8HUF - chains A and C of the 3 polymer chains in the assembly; structure by X-ray diffraction, 2.29 A resolution.

Chain A:
Molecule: GTP-binding nuclear protein Ran
From: Homo sapiens
UniProtKB: P62826 (RAN_HUMAN); numbering as in UniProt (aligned over 1-216)
Amino-acid sequence (216 residues; numbered 1 to 216; the number before each row is that of its first residue):
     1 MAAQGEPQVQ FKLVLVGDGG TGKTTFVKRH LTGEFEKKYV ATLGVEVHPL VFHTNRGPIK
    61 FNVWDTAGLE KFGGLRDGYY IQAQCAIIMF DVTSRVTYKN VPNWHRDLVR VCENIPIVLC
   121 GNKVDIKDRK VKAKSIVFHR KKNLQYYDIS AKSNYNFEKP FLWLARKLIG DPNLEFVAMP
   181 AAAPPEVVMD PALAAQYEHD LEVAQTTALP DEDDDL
Unresolved in the structure: 1-7
Construct notes: engineered mutation Leu69 (Gln in P62826), Ala182 (Leu in P62826)
Metal / ion sites: Mg2+: Thr24, Thr42 (together with GTP)
Residues lining bound ligands: GTP (guanosine-5'-triphosphate): Gly17, Asp18, Gly19, Gly20, Thr21, Gly22, Lys23, Thr24, Thr25, Phe35, Glu36, Lys37, Lys38, Tyr39, Val40, Ala41, Thr42, Thr66, Ala67, Gly68, Leu69, Asn122, Lys123, Asp125, Ile126, Ser150, Ala151, Lys152
UniProt features mapped onto this chain:
  - region: Lys37 to Val45 (Switch-I), Gly68 to Gln84 (Switch-II), Asp211 to Leu216 (Interaction with RANBP1)
  - binding site (GTP): Asp18 to Thr25, Glu36 to Thr42, Gly68, Asn122 to Asp125, Ser150 to Lys152
  - modified residue: Ala2 (N-acetylalanine), Thr24 (Phosphothreonine), Lys37 (N6-acetyllysine), Lys60 (N6-acetyllysine), Lys71 (N6-acetyllysine), Lys99 (N6-acetyllysine), Lys134 (N6-acetyllysine), Lys159 (N6-acetyllysine)
  - cross-link (Glycyl lysine isopeptide (Lys-Gly)): Lys71 (interchain with G-Cter in SUMO2), Lys152 (interchain with G-Cter in SUMO2)
  - mutagenesis: Gly19 (G19V: Blocks DNA replication; when associated with L-69), Thr24 (T24L: Has low binding affinity for GTP and GDP. Almost completely abolishes interaction with BIRC5; T24N: Has low binding affinity for GTP and GDP. Decreases nuclear import of proteins and RNA ...), Thr25 (T25A: Minor effect on the interaction with the alpha phosphate group of bound GTP), Lys37 (K37Q: Mimics acetylation; enhances the nuclear export of RELA/p65; K37R: Decreased acetylation), Tyr39 (Y39A: Abolishes steric hindrance that traps the essential Q-69 in an unreactive position, and causes slow GTP hydrolysis in wild-type ...), Glu70 (E70A: Strongly decreases the relase of bound GDP), Arg76 (R76E: Probable loss of interaction with NUTF2. Loss of transport to the nucleus), Lys134 (K134Q: Loss of normal mitotic chromosome segregation and defective mitotic spindle orientation; K134R: Loss of normal mitotic chromosome segregation and formation of sister chromatid bridges), Asp211 to Leu216 (No effect on GTPase activity. Abolishes interaction with RANBP1)

Chain C:
Molecule: CRM1 isoform 1
From: Saccharomyces cerevisiae
UniProtKB: A0A6A5PZI8 (A0A6A5PZI8_YEASX); residue numbers follow UniProt; this construct covers 1-376, 414-440, 462-1058
Amino-acid sequence (1003 residues; each row starts with the number of its first residue; note: 58 numbers in that range are skipped by the numbering (no residue carries them; nothing is unmodelled there); numbers below 1 keep their minus sign (Gly-2 is residue -2)):
    -2 GGSMEGILDF SNDLDIALLD QVVSTFYQGE GVQQKQAQEI LTKFQDNPDA WEKVDQILQF
    58 STNPQSKFIA LSILDKLITR KWKLLPNDHR IGIRNFVVGM IISMCQDDEV FKTQKNLINK
   118 SDLTLVQILK QEWPQNWPEF IPELIGSSSS SVNVCENNMI VLKLLSEEVF DFSAEQMTQA
   178 KALHLKNSMS KEFEQIFKLC FQVLEQGSSS SLIVATLESL LRYLHWIPYR YIYETNILEL
   238 LSTKFMTSPD TRAITLKCLT EVSNLKIPQD NDLIKRQTVL FFQNTLQQIA TSVMPVTADL
   298 KATYANANGN DQSFLQDLAM FLTTYLARNR ALLESDESLR ELLLNAHQYL IQLSKIEERE
   358 LFKTTLDYWH NLVADLFYE
   414 PLKKHIYEEI CSQLRLVIIE NMVRPEE
   462 IQLYKSEREV LVYLTHLNVI DTEEIMISKL ARQIDGSEWS WHNINTLSWA IGSISGTMSE
   522 DTEKRFVVTV IKDLLGLCEQ KRGKDNKAVV ARDIMYVVGE YPRFLKAHWN FLRTVILKLF
   582 EFMHETHEGV QDMACDTFIK IVQKCKYHFV IQQPRESEPF IQTIIRDIQK TTADLQPQQV
   642 HTFYKACGII ISEERSVAER NRLLSDLMQL PNMAWDTIVE QSTANPTLLL DSETVKIIAN
   702 IIKTNVAVCT SMGADFYPQL GHIYYNMLQL YRAVSSMIST QVAAEGLIAT KTPKVRGLRT
   762 IKKEILKLVE TYISKARNLD DVVKVLVEPL LNAVLEDYMN NVPDARDAEV LNCMTTVVEK
   822 VGHMIPQGVI LILQSVFECT LDMINKDFTE YPEHRVEFYK LLKVINEKSF AAFLELPPAA
   882 FKLFVDAICW AFKHNNRDVE VNGLQIALDL VKNIERMGNV PFANEFHKNY FFIFVSETFF
   942 VLTDSDHKSG FSKQALLLMK LISLVYDNKI SVPLYQEAEV PQGTSNQVYL SQYLANMLSN
  1002 AFPHLTSEQI ASFLSALTKQ CKDLVVFKGT LRDFLVQIKE VGGDPTDYLF AEDKENA
Unresolved in the structure: -2, 1054-1058
Construct notes: expression tag (-2 to 0); engineered mutation Glu27 (Ser in A0A6A5PZI8), Glu49 (Gln in A0A6A5PZI8), Val51 (Ala in A0A6A5PZI8), Gly537 (Asp in A0A6A5PZI8), Cys539 (Thr in A0A6A5PZI8), Glu540 (Val in A0A6A5PZI8), Gln541 (Lys in A0A6A5PZI8), Arg553 (Ser in A0A6A5PZI8), Glu561 (Gln in A0A6A5PZI8), Thr741 (Ala in A0A6A5PZI8), Cys1022 (Tyr in A0A6A5PZI8)
Residues lining bound ligands: N5X (3-[(4-chlorophenyl)carbonylamino]-4-[4-(2,5-dimethylphenyl)piperazin-1-yl]benzoic acid): Val528, Ile532, Leu536, Cys539, Ala552, Ile555, Met556, Val559, Tyr562, Phe565, Leu566, Phe572, Thr575, Val576, Lys579, Phe583

Chain A / chain C interface:
Contacting residue pairs - 54 pairs, chain A then chain C:
  Gly44(A) - Gln35(C)
  Val45(A) - Gln35(C)
  Val47(A) - Gln31(C)
  Trp64(A) - Phe23(C)  hydrophobic
  Trp64(A) - Gln31(C)
  Lys71(A) - Asp947(C)  salt bridge
  Gly74(A) - Thr39(C)
  Gly74(A) - Gln42(C)  hydrogen bond (backbone-side chain)
  Leu75(A) - Phe23(C)  hydrophobic
  Leu75(A) - Gln42(C)
  Asp77(A) - Phe65(C)
  Asp77(A) - Lys117(C)  salt bridge
  Gly78(A) - Tyr24(C)  hydrogen bond (backbone-side chain)
  Gly78(A) - Phe65(C)
  Tyr79(A) - Phe23(C)  hydrophobic
  Tyr79(A) - Gln35(C)  hydrogen bond
  Ile81(A) - Tyr24(C)
  Ile81(A) - Gln62(C)
  Ile81(A) - Phe65(C)  hydrophobic
  Ile81(A) - Asn113(C)
  Gln82(A) - Gln25(C)
  Gln82(A) - Gln62(C)
  Asp91(A) - Arg898(C)  salt bridge
  Thr93(A) - Arg898(C)  hydrogen bond (backbone-side chain)
  Ser94(A) - Arg898(C)  hydrogen bond
  Asn103(A) - Glu172(C)  hydrogen bond
  Arg106(A) - Phe169(C)
  Arg106(A) - Gln173(C)
  Arg110(A) - Leu120(C)
  Arg110(A) - Leu161(C)
  Arg110(A) - Glu164(C)  salt bridge
  Arg110(A) - Glu165(C)  salt bridge
  Val111(A) - Asn113(C)
  Glu113(A) - Asn116(C)  hydrogen bond
  Ala133(A) - Gln463(C)
  His139(A) - Glu357(C)  salt bridge
  Arg140(A) - Met317(C)
  Arg140(A) - Lys360(C)
  Arg140(A) - Thr361(C)  hydrogen bond
  Arg140(A) - Asp364(C)  salt bridge
  Lys141(A) - Lys254(C)
  Lys141(A) - Glu258(C)  salt bridge
  Lys141(A) - Asn261(C)
  Lys141(A) - Met317(C)
  Asn143(A) - Lys254(C)  hydrogen bond
  Asn143(A) - Ser310(C)
  Asn143(A) - Gln313(C)  hydrogen bond
  Asn143(A) - Asp314(C)  hydrogen bond
  Gln145(A) - Glu355(C)  hydrogen bond
  Tyr146(A) - Glu357(C)
  Pro172(A) - Ala302(C)
  Thr206(A) - Ile749(C)
  Ala208(A) - Lys752(C)
  Glu212(A) - Arg757(C)
Also at the interface, not in a pair above, chain A (40 interface residues in all): Lys12, Leu43, Glu70, Lys99, Asn100, Pro102, Lys134, Lys167, Asp213
Also at the interface, not in a pair above, chain C (45 interface residues in all): Leu38, Ile66, Ser69, Thr257, Asn303, Gln309, Lys1040

Overview:
40 residues of chain A and 45 residues of chain C are in contact, with 12 hydrogen bonds and 8 salt bridges.
Among the polar pairs are Lys71(A)-Asp947(C), Asp77(A)-Lys117(C) and Asp91(A)-Arg898(C). Chain A binds GTP.
Chain C binds compound N5X.
Here chain A is GTP-binding nuclear protein Ran (Homo sapiens) and chain C is CRM1 isoform 1 (Saccharomyces
cerevisiae). Entry 8HUF (B28 in complex with CRM1-Ran-RanBP1) was determined by X-ray diffraction together
with 8HUG from the same study.
